PDB entry 1GWY | X-ray diffraction, 1.71 A resolution | chain A

Chain A:
Molecule: Sticholysin II
Source organism: Stoichactis helianthus
Reference sequence: P07845 (CYT2_STOHE); residues 1-175 here = UniProt positions 1-175
Chain sequence (175 residues; row label = number of the first residue in the row):
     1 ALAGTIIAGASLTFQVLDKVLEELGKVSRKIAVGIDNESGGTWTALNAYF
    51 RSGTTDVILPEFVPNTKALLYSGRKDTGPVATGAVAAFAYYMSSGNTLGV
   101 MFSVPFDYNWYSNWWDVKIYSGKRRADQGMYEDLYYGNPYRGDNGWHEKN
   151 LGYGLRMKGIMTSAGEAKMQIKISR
UniProt features mapped onto this chain:
  - region: Ala-1 to Ala-10 (Plays an important role in the hemolytic activity), Gly-9 to Ser-28 (N-terminal region), Ser-103 to Lys-118 (Trp-rich region, which is important for the binding to lipid membrane)
  - motif: Arg-141 to Asp-143 (Cell attachment site, crucial for protein stability)
  - binding site (phosphocholine): Ser-52, Val-85, Ser-103, Pro-105, Tyr-131, Tyr-135, Tyr-136
  - site (Important in the initial contact with the lipid membrane): Trp-110, Tyr-111
Reported in the primary citation:
  - contacts within the chain: Asp-18/Lys-168 (salt bridge), Lys-118/Asp-133 (salt bridge)
  - conformationally variable residues (loop rearrangement): Lys-26, Gly-78, Asp-107, Asn-109
  - conformationally variable residues (domain motion, loop rearrangement): Ala-1 to Arg-29, Ser-121 to Gln-128 (proposed by the authors, not directly observed)

In short:
From UniProt: 7 phosphocholine-binding residues. From the paper: conformational variability at Lys-26, Gly-78
and Asp-107 among others; contacts within the chain involving Asp-18, Lys-168 and Lys-118 among others.
Chain A is Sticholysin II (Stoichactis helianthus); the structure, Crystal structure of the water-soluble
state of the pore-forming cytolysin Sticholysin II, was determined by X-ray diffraction (same publication as
1O71 and 1O72).
